PDB entry 6Q3G | electron microscopy, 3.80 A resolution | chains D2 and F2 of the 668 polymer chains in the assembly

[Chain D2 (and F2)]
Name: Minor structural protein
Organism: Staphylococcus phage P68
Notes: chain F2 of this document is another copy of the same molecule, construct and numbering; everything in this record applies to it too
UniProt: Q859I6 (Q859I6_9CAUD); residue numbers follow UniProt; this construct covers 1-647
Amino-acid sequence (647 residues; each row starts with the number of its first residue):
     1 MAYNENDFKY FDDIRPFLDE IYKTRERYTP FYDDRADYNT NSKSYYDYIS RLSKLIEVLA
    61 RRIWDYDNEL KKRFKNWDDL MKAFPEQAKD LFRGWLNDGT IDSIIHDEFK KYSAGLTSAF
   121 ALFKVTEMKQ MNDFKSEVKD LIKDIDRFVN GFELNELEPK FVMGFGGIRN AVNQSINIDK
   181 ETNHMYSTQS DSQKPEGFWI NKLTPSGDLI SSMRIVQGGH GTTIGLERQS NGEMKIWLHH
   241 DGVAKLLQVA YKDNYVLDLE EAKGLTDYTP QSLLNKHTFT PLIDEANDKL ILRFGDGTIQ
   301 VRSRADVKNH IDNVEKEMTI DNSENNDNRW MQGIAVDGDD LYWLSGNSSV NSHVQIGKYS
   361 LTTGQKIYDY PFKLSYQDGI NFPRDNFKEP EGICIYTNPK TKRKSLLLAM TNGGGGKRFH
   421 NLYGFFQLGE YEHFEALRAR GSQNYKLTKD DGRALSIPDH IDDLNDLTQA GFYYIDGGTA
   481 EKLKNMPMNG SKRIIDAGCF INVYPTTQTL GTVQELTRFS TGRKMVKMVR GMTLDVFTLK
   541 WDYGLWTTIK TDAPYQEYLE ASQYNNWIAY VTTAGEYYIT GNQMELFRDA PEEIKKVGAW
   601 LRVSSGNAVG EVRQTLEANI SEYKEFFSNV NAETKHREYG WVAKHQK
Unresolved in the structure: 1-7, 140-647 (chain F2: 1-23, 134-647)

[Interface between chain D2 and chain F2]
Contacting residue pairs (53):
  Lys9(D2) with Lys71(F2), hydrogen bond (backbone-side chain)
  Tyr10(D2) with Asp67(F2)
  Phe11(D2) with Trp64(F2); Asp67(F2)
  Asp12(D2) with Trp64(F2)
  Asp13(D2) with Trp64(F2)
  Ile14(D2) with Trp64(F2)
  Phe17(D2) with Ala60(F2), hydrophobic
  Leu18(D2) with Glu57(F2)
  Ile21(D2) with Ser53(F2); Ile56(F2), hydrophobic
  Tyr22(D2) with Ser53(F2)
  Tyr48(D2) with Ile49(F2), hydrophobic
  Ile49(D2) with Ile49(F2), hydrophobic
  Leu52(D2) with Leu52(F2), hydrophobic
  Leu55(D2) with Ile56(F2), hydrophobic
  Ile56(D2) with Ile56(F2), hydrophobic; Leu59(F2), hydrophobic
  Leu59(D2) with Leu59(F2), hydrophobic
  Arg62(D2) with Asp67(F2), salt bridge
  Ile63(D2) with Ile63(F2), hydrophobic
  Tyr66(D2) with Ile63(F2), hydrogen bond (side chain-backbone); Tyr66(F2), hydrophobic; Asp67(F2), hydrogen bond; Leu70(F2), hydrophobic
  Glu69(D2) with Phe74(F2)
  Leu70(D2) with Phe74(F2), hydrophobic
  Arg73(D2) with Asp78(F2), salt bridge; Met81(F2)
  Asn76(D2) with Met81(F2), hydrogen bond
  Trp77(D2) with Met81(F2), hydrophobic; Phe84(F2), hydrophobic
  Leu80(D2) with Phe84(F2), hydrophobic
  Met81(D2) with Phe84(F2), hydrophobic
  Phe84(D2) with Phe84(F2), hydrophobic; Ala88(F2), hydrophobic
  Leu91(D2) with Lys89(F2); Phe92(F2), hydrophobic
  Trp95(D2) with Phe92(F2); Arg93(F2)
  Ile104(D2) with Ile101(F2), hydrophobic
  Glu108(D2) with Ile101(F2); Ile105(F2)
  Tyr112(D2) with Ile105(F2), hydrophobic; Lys110(F2); Ser113(F2), hydrogen bond
  Phe123(D2) with Lys124(F2)
  Glu127(D2) with Glu127(F2); Met128(F2)
  Gln130(D2) with Met128(F2)
  Met131(D2) with Met128(F2), hydrophobic; Met131(F2), hydrophobic
  Phe134(D2) with Met131(F2), hydrophobic
Interface residues without a listed pair, chain D2 (42 interface residues in all): Arg15, Tyr45, Gln87, Leu116, Phe120
Interface residues without a listed pair, chain F2 (37 interface residues in all): Tyr45, Tyr46, Arg61, Trp77, Pro85, Trp95, Phe109, Phe120

[Overview]
42 residues of chain D2 face 37 of chain F2 across their interface; the contacts include 5 hydrogen bonds and
2 salt bridges. Polar pairs include Arg62(D2)-Asp67(F2), Arg73(D2)-Asp78(F2) and Lys9(D2)-Lys71(F2).
Both chains are Minor structural protein (Staphylococcus phage P68). Entry 6Q3G (Structure of native
bacteriophage P68) was determined by electron microscopy together with 6IAB, 6IAC, 6IAT, 6IAW and 6IB1 from
the same study.
